Entry 6HG4 (X-ray diffraction, 3.32 A resolution); this record covers chains A and B.

Chain A:
Molecule: Interleukin-17F
Organism: Homo sapiens
Notes: fragment: il-17f
UniProt: Q96PD4 (IL17F_HUMAN); residue numbers follow UniProt; this construct covers 31-163
Amino-acid sequence (139 residues; each row starts with the number of its first residue):
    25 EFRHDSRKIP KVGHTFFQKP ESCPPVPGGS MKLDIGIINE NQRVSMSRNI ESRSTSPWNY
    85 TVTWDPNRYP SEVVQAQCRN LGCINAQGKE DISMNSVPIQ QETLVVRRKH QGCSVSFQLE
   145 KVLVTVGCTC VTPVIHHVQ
Not modelled in the structure: 25-53, 135-138, 162-163
Differences from the reference sequence: expression tag (25-30)
Disulfide bonds: C102-C152, C107-C154

Chain B:
Molecule: Interleukin-17 receptor C
Organism: Homo sapiens
UniProt: Q8NAC3 (I17RC_HUMAN), isoform Q8NAC3-2; numbering as in UniProt (aligned over 21-467)
Amino-acid sequence (451 residues; each row starts with the number of its first residue):
    21 LERLVGPQDA THCSPGLSCR LWDSDILCLP GDIVPAPGPV LAPTHLQTEL VLRCQKETDC
    81 DLCLRVAVHL AVHGHWEEPE DEEKFGGAAD SGVEEPRNAS LQAQVVLSFQ AYPTARCVLL
   141 EVQVPAALVQ FGQSVGSVVY DCFEAALGSE VRIWSYTQPR YEKELQHTQQ LPDCRGLEVW
   201 NSIPSCWALP WLNVSADGDN VHLVLQVSEE QHFGLSLYWN QVQGPPKPRW HKQLTGPQII
   261 TLQHTDLVPC LCIQVWPLEP DSVRTNICPF REDPRAHQNL WQAARLRLLT LQSWLLDAPC
   321 SLPAEAALCW RAPGGDPCQP LVPPLSWEQV TVDKVLEFPL LKGHPNLCVQ VQSSEKLQLQ
   381 ECLWADSLGP LKDDVLLLET RGPQDQRSLC ALEPSGCTSL PSKASTRAAR LGEYLLQDLQ
   441 SGQCLQLWDD DLGALWACPM DKYIHKREFR H
Not modelled in the structure: 99-116, 466-471
Differences from the reference sequence: engineered mutation Q186 (Asn in Q8NAC3), Q226 (Asn in Q8NAC3), Q253 (Asn in Q8NAC3), Q263 (Asn in Q8NAC3), R307 (Gln in Q8NAC3), Q349 (Asn in Q8NAC3), Q372 (Asn in Q8NAC3), Q406 (Asn in Q8NAC3); expression tag (468-471)
Disulfide bonds: C33-C39, C48-C137, C74-C80, C83-C162, C194-C206, C270-C320, C272-C288, C329-C338, C368-C382, C410-C417, C444-C458

Interface between chain A and chain B:
Pairs across the interface - 39 pairs, chain A then chain B:
  I59(A) - D45(B)
  I59(A) - I46(B)
  I59(A) - L47(B)  hydrogen bond (backbone-backbone)
  G60(A) - D45(B)
  I61(A) - S44(B)
  I61(A) - D45(B)  hydrogen bond (backbone-backbone)
  I61(A) - I46(B)
  I61(A) - L47(B)
  N63(A) - D45(B)  hydrogen bond
  R67(A) - E164(B)  salt bridge
  S69(A) - P133(B)
  S71(A) - D281(B)
  R72(A) - L167(B)  hydrogen bond (side chain-backbone)
  R72(A) - D193(B)  salt bridge
  R72(A) - D281(B)  hydrogen bond (backbone-side chain)
  R72(A) - V283(B)
  R77(A) - D281(B)  salt bridge
  Y84(A) - Y132(B)
  W88(A) - P50(B)  hydrophobic
  W88(A) - E184(B)
  P90(A) - L49(B)
  P90(A) - P50(B)
  P90(A) - G51(B)  hydrogen bond (backbone-backbone)
  N91(A) - G51(B)
  N91(A) - D52(B)  hydrogen bond
  R92(A) - L49(B)
  Y93(A) - D45(B)
  Y93(A) - I46(B)
  Y93(A) - L47(B)  hydrophobic
  Y93(A) - C48(B)
  Y93(A) - L49(B)
  S95(A) - P50(B)
  E96(A) - Q130(B)
  E96(A) - W174(B)
  V98(A) - Y132(B)  hydrophobic
  R132(A) - L49(B)
  R132(A) - G51(B)
  F141(A) - L49(B)  hydrophobic
  V150(A) - Y132(B)
Also at the interface, not in a pair above, chain A (25 interface residues in all): L57, D58, M70, I74
Also at the interface, not in a pair above, chain B (25 interface residues in all): S128, T134, A135, G168, R180, P280

Summary:
The chain A/chain B interface involves 25 residues from each chain; the contacts include 7 hydrogen bonds and
3 salt bridges. Polar contacts include R67(A)-E164(B), R72(A)-D193(B) and R77(A)-D281(B).
Here chain A is Interleukin-17F and chain B is Interleukin-17 receptor C, both from Homo sapiens. Entry 6HG4
(Crystal Structure of the human IL-17RC ECD in complex with human IL-17F) was determined by X-ray diffraction
together with 6HG9, 6HGO and 6HGU from the same study.
